5T5J - chains A and a; structure by X-ray diffraction, 1.35 A resolution.

[Chain A]
Molecule: Lectin
Source organism: Bauhinia forficata
Reference sequence: P86993 (LECT_BAUFO); residues 1-233 here = UniProt positions 1-233
Chain sequence (242 residues; numbered 1 to 242; the number before each row is that of its first residue):
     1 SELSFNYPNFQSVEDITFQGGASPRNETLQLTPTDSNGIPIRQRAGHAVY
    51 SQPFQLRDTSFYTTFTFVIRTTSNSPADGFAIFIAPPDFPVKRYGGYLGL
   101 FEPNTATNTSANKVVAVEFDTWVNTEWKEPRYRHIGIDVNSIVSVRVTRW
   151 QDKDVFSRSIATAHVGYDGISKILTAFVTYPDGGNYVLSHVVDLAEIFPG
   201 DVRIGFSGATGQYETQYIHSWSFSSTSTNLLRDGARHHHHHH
Disordered / not traced: 230-242
Differences from the reference sequence: expression tag (234-242)
Curated features (UniProtKB/Swiss-Prot):
  - binding site (Mn(2+)): Glu118, Asp120, Glu129, His134
  - binding site (Ca(2+)): Asp120, Trp122, Asn124, Glu129
  - glycosylation (N-linked (GlcNAc...) asparagine): Asn26, Asn108
Metal / ion sites: Ca2+ site 1: Glu118, Asp120, Glu129; Ca2+ site 2: Asp120, Trp122, Asn124, Glu129
Ligand contacts: 2-acetamido-2-deoxy-alpha-D-galactopyranose (A2G): Ala77, Asp78, Tyr94, Gly95, Gly96, Tyr97, Trp122, Asn124, Glu126, Trp127, Gly211, Gln212
What the authors report for this chain:
  - Ca2+ coordination: Glu118, Asp120, Trp122, Asn124, Glu129, His134
  - binding site for 2-acetamido-2-deoxy-alpha-D-galactopyranose: Glu126

[Chain a]
Molecule: Tn antigen aca-ser-ser-val-gly
Chain sequence (5 residues; numbered 100 to 104; the number before each row is that of its first residue):
   100 XSSVG
Modified residues: ACA (6-aminohexanoic acid) at position 100
Covalent attachments: 2-acetamido-2-deoxy-alpha-D-galactopyranose (A2G) linked to Ser102

[How chain A and chain a interact]
Pairs across the interface (4; chain A residue first):
  Thr125(A) with ACA_100(a), hydrogen bond (side chain-backbone); Ser101(a)
  Glu126(A) with Ser101(a), hydrogen bond; Ser102(a), hydrogen bond (side chain-backbone)
Interface residues without a listed pair, chain A (3 interface residues in all): Trp122
Interface residues without a listed pair, chain a (4 interface residues in all): Val103
From the paper, about this interface:
  - interface residues, chain A: Thr125(A), Glu126(A)

[Overview]
The interface between chain A and chain a involves 3 residues on one side and 4 on the other; the contacts
include 3 hydrogen bonds. Polar contacts include Thr125(A)-ACA_100(a), Glu126(A)-Ser101(a) and
Glu126(A)-Ser102(a). Chain A binds 2-acetamido-2-deoxy-alpha-D-galactopyranose. Covalently linked
2-acetamido-2-deoxy-alpha-D-galactopyranose: at Ser102(a). From the paper: a binding site for
2-acetamido-2-deoxy-alpha-D-galactopyranose at Glu126(A); interface residues Thr125(A) and Glu126(A).
Chain A is Lectin (Bauhinia forficata) and chain a is Tn antigen aca-ser-ser-val-gly; the structure, Lectin
from bauhinia forficata in complex with tn-peptide, was determined by X-ray diffraction (same publication as
5T5L and 5T5O).
